2HBE - chains A and B; structure by X-ray diffraction, 2.00 A resolution.

[Chain A]
Molecule: Hemoglobin A (N-butyl isocyanide) (alpha chain)
Source organism: Homo sapiens
UniProtKB: P69905 (HBA_HUMAN); numbering as in UniProt (aligned over 1-141)
Amino-acid sequence (141 residues; numbered 1 to 141; the number before each row is that of its first residue):
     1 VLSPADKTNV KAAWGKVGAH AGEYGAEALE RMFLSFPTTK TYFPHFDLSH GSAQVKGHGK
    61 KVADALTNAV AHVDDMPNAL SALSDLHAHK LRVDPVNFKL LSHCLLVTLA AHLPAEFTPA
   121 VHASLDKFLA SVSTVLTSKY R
Ion coordination: heme Fe: His-87 (together with N-butyl isocyanide)
Small-molecule neighbours:
  - heme (HEM): Thr-39, Tyr-42, Phe-43, His-45, Phe-46, His-58, Lys-61, Val-62, Ala-65, Leu-66, Leu-83, Leu-86, His-87, Leu-91, Val-93, Asn-97, Phe-98, Leu-101, Val-132, Leu-136
  - heme / N-butyl isocyanide: Leu-29, Met-32, Phe-33, Thr-39, Tyr-42, Phe-43, His-45, Phe-46, His-58, Lys-61, Val-62, Ala-65, Leu-66, Leu-83, Leu-86, His-87, Leu-91, Val-93, Asn-97, Phe-98, Leu-101, Val-132, Leu-136
  - N-butyl isocyanide (NBN): Leu-29, Met-32, Phe-33, Phe-43, His-58, Val-62, His-87, Leu-101
UniProt features mapped onto this chain:
  - site: Lys-61 (Not glycated)
  - natural variant: Asp-6 (A6D: In J-Toronto; this construct carries the variant), Ala-13 (A13D: In J-Paris 1/J-Aljezur), Glu-27 (A27E: In Shenyang; this construct carries the variant), Lys-61 (K61N: In Zambia; deletion: In Clinic), Asp-64 (A64D: In Pontoise; this construct carries the variant), Asp-75 (D75A: In Lille; D75G: In Chapel Hill; D75N: In G-Pest), Ala-111 (A111D: In Petah Tikva)

[Chain B]
Molecule: Hemoglobin A (N-butyl isocyanide) (beta chain)
Source organism: Homo sapiens
UniProtKB: P68871 (HBB_HUMAN); residue numbers follow UniProt; this construct covers 1-146
Amino-acid sequence (146 residues; row label = number of the first residue in the row):
     1 VHLTPEEKSA VTALWGKVNV DEVGGEALGR LLVVYPWTQR FFESFGDLST PDAVMGNPKV
    61 KAHGKKVLGA FSDGLAHLDN LKGTFATLSE LHCDKLHVDP ENFRLLGNVL VCVLAHHFGK
   121 EFTPPVQAAY QKVVAGVANA LAHKYH
Ion coordination: heme Fe near His-92 (its only coordinating residue here)
Small-molecule neighbours:
  - heme (HEM): Thr-38, Phe-41, Phe-42, His-63, Lys-66, Val-67, Ala-70, Phe-85, Leu-88, Leu-91, His-92, Leu-96, Val-98, Asn-102, Phe-103, Leu-106, Leu-141
  - heme / N-butyl isocyanide: Ala-27, Leu-28, Thr-38, Phe-41, Phe-42, His-63, Lys-66, Val-67, Ala-70, Phe-85, Leu-88, Leu-91, His-92, Leu-96, Val-98, Asn-102, Phe-103, Leu-106, Leu-141
  - N-butyl isocyanide (NBN): Ala-27, Leu-28, Phe-42, His-63, Val-67, His-92, Leu-106
UniProt features mapped onto this chain:
  - natural variant: Leu-3 (H3L: In Graz; this construct carries the variant), Glu-7 (E7A: In G-Makassar; E7K: In Hb C; E7Q: In Machida; E7V: In SKCA), Lys-8 (E8K: In G-Siriraj; this construct carries the variant), Val-11 (A11V: In Iraq-Halabja; this construct carries the variant), Gly-16 (W16G: In Randwick; this construct carries the variant), Val-23 (E23V: In D-Granada; this construct carries the variant), Gly-24 (V24G: In Miyashiro; this construct carries the variant), Gly-25 (G25D: In Moscva; G25R: In Riverdale-Bronx; G25V: In Savannah), Leu-32 (L32P: In Yokohama), Val-33 (L33V: In Muscat; this construct carries the variant), Arg-40 (Q40R: In Tianshui; this construct carries the variant), Phe-42 (F42Y: In Mequon; deletion: In Bruxelles), 11 further natural variant entries in UniProt

[Interface between chain A and chain B]
Pairs across the interface - 34 pairs, chain A then chain B:
  Glu-30(A) / Pro-124(B)
  Arg-31(A) / Phe-122(B)  hydrogen bond (side chain-backbone)
  Arg-31(A) / Thr-123(B)
  Arg-31(A) / Pro-124(B)
  Arg-31(A) / Gln-127(B)  hydrogen bond
  Leu-34(A) / Pro-124(B)  hydrophobic
  Leu-34(A) / Ala-128(B)
  Ser-35(A) / Gln-127(B)
  Ser-35(A) / Ala-128(B)
  Ser-35(A) / Gln-131(B)
  Phe-36(A) / Gln-131(B)
  His-103(A) / Asn-108(B)  hydrogen bond (side chain-backbone)
  His-103(A) / Gln-127(B)
  His-103(A) / Gln-131(B)
  Val-107(A) / Val-111(B)  hydrophobic
  Val-107(A) / Ala-115(B)  hydrophobic
  Val-107(A) / Gln-127(B)
  Ala-110(A) / Cys-112(B)
  Ala-110(A) / Ala-115(B)
  Ala-110(A) / His-116(B)
  Ala-111(A) / Ala-115(B)
  Ala-111(A) / Gly-119(B)
  Ala-111(A) / Lys-120(B)
  Pro-114(A) / His-116(B)  hydrogen bond (backbone-side chain)
  Phe-117(A) / Arg-30(B)  hydrogen bond (backbone-side chain)
  Phe-117(A) / His-116(B)
  Thr-118(A) / Arg-30(B)
  Pro-119(A) / Arg-30(B)
  Pro-119(A) / Val-33(B)
  Pro-119(A) / Met-55(B)  hydrophobic
  His-122(A) / Arg-30(B)  hydrogen bond
  His-122(A) / Val-34(B)
  Asp-126(A) / Val-34(B)
  Asp-126(A) / Tyr-35(B)
Also at the interface, not in a pair above, chain A (19 interface residues in all): Cys-104, Leu-106, Ala-120, Ala-123
Also at the interface, not in a pair above, chain B (21 interface residues in all): Glu-26, Pro-51, Pro-125

[Summary]
Chain A and chain B form an interface of 19 and 21 residues respectively, with 6 hydrogen bonds. Polar pairs
include Arg-31(A)/Phe-122(B), Arg-31(A)/Gln-127(B) and His-103(A)/Asn-108(B). Chain A binds heme, N-butyl
isocyanide and heme / N-butyl isocyanide.
Here chain A is Hemoglobin A (N-butyl isocyanide) (alpha chain) and chain B is Hemoglobin A (N-butyl
isocyanide) (beta chain), both from Homo sapiens. Entry 2HBE (High resolution X-ray structures of
myoglobin-and hemoglobin-alkyl isocyanide complexes) was determined by X-ray diffraction.
